PDB entry 4UEQ | X-ray diffraction, 1.70 A resolution | chains D and T

[Chain D]
Protein: Hydrogenase (nife) small subunit hyda
From: Desulfovibrio fructosivorans jj
Notes: EC 1.12.2.1
Reference sequence: E1K248 (E1K248_DESFR); residues 1-264 here correspond to UniProt positions 51-314 (UniProt number = residue number + 50)
Chain sequence (264 residues; numbered 1 to 264; the number before each row is that of its first residue):
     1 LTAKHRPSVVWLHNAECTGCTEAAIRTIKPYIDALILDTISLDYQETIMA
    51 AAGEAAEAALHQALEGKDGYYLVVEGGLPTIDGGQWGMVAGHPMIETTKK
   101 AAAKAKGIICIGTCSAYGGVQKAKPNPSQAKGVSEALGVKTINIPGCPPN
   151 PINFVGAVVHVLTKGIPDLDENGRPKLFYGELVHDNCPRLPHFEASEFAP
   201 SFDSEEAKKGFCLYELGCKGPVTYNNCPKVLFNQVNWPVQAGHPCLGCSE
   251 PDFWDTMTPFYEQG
Unresolved in the structure: 1-2
Bound ions: 4Fe-4S cluster Fe site 1: Cys17, Cys20, Cys114, Cys147; 4Fe-4S cluster Fe site 2: His184, Cys187, Cys212, Cys218; 3Fe-4S cluster Fe: Cys227, Cys245, Cys248
Small-molecule neighbours:
  - 3Fe-4S cluster (F3S): Val183, Thr223, Asn225, Cys227, Phe232, Trp237, Pro238, Cys245, Leu246, Gly247, Cys248, Ser249
  - 4Fe-4S cluster (SF4), molecule 1: Glu16, Cys17, Thr18, Gly19, Cys20, Glu75, Gly112, Thr113, Cys114, Val120, Gly146, Cys147, Pro148
  - 4Fe-4S cluster (SF4), molecule 2: Val183, His184, Cys187, Arg189, Leu190, Phe193, Cys212, Leu213, Tyr214, Cys218, Gly220, Pro221, Val239

[Chain T]
Protein: Nickel-dependent hydrogenase large subunit
From: Desulfovibrio fructosivorans jj
Notes: EC 1.12.2.1
Reference sequence: E1K247 (E1K247_DESFR); aligned to UniProt positions 2-549 over residues 2-549 (the alignment contains insertions or deletions, so no single offset holds)
Chain sequence (564 residues; numbered -13 to 549; the number before each row is that of its first residue; numbers below 1 keep their minus sign (Ala-13 is residue -13)):
   -13 ASWSHPQFEKGASGAAESKPTPQSTFTGPIVVDPITRIEGHLRIMVEVEN
    37 GKVKDAWSSSQLFRGLEIILKGRDPRDAQHFTQRACGCCTYVHALASSRC
    87 VDDAVKVSIPANARMMRNLVMASQYLHDHLVHFYHLHALDWVDVTAALKA
   137 DPNKAAKLAASIAPARPGNSAKALKAVQDKLKAFVESGQLGIFTNAYFLG
   187 GHKAYYLPPEVDLIATAHYLEALHMQVKAASAMAILGGKNPHTQFTVVGG
   237 CSNYQGLTKDPLANYLALSKEVCQFVNECYIPDLLAVAGFYKDWGGIGGT
   287 SNYLAFGEFATDDSSPEKHLATSQFPSGVITGRDLGKVDNVDLGAIYEDV
   337 KYSWYAPGGDGKHPYDGVTDPKYTKLDDKDHYSWMKAPRYKGKAMEVGPL
   387 ARTFIAYAKGQPDFKKVVDMVLGKLSVPATALHSTLGRTAARGIETAIVC
   437 ANMEKWIKEMADSGAKDNTLCAKWEMPEESKGVGLADAPRGALSHWIRIK
   487 GKKIDNFQLVVPSTWNLGPRGAQGDKSPVEEALIGTPIADPKRPVEILRT
   537 VHAFDPC
   543 CIACGVH
Unresolved in the structure: -13 to 5
Construct notes: expression tag (-13 to 1); engineered mutation Cys74 (Val in E1K247); microheterogeneity Cys543 (Cys in E1K247)
Modified positions: Cys543 (s-mercaptocysteine; CSS)
Cystine bridges: Cys259-Cys436
Bound ions: Mg2+ site 1: Glu53, Leu495, His549; Ca2+: Glu53, Leu495, His549; Ni2+: Cys72, Cys74, Cys75, Cys546 (together with hydrosulfuric acid); carbonmonoxide-(dicyano) iron Fe: Cys75, Cys543, Cys546 (together with hydrosulfuric acid); Mg2+ site 2 near Asn181 (its only coordinating residue here)
Small-molecule neighbours:
  - : Glu53, Glu334, Lys372, Gln494, Leu495, Val496, His549
  - carbonmonoxide-(dicyano) iron (FCO): Cys72, Cys75, Val78, His79, Ala474, Pro475, Arg476, Leu479, Val497, Pro498, Ser499, Cys543, Cys543, Cys546
  - hydrosulfuric acid: Cys72, Cys74, Cys75, Thr76, Arg476, Cys543, Cys546

[Interface between chain D and chain T]
Residue-residue contacts (171; chain D residue first):
  His5(D) - Gln175(T)  hydrogen bond
  Arg6(D) - Phe170(T)
  Arg6(D) - Ser173(T)  hydrogen bond
  Arg6(D) - Gln175(T)  hydrogen bond (backbone-side chain)
  His13(D) - His27(T)  hydrogen bond (backbone-side chain)
  Asn14(D) - His27(T)  hydrogen bond (backbone-side chain)
  Asn14(D) - Leu48(T)
  Ala15(D) - Leu48(T)  hydrophobic
  Glu16(D) - Glu25(T)
  Glu16(D) - His27(T)  salt bridge
  Glu16(D) - Arg50(T)
  Glu16(D) - Ala545(T)
  Cys17(D) - Glu25(T)
  Cys17(D) - Arg50(T)
  Cys17(D) - Arg70(T)
  Cys17(D) - Cys72(T)
  Cys17(D) - Gly73(T)  hydrogen bond (backbone-backbone)
  Cys17(D) - His228(T)  hydrogen bond
  Thr18(D) - Glu25(T)  hydrogen bond
  Gly19(D) - Gly73(T)
  Gly19(D) - Pro227(T)
  Glu22(D) - Gly73(T)
  Glu22(D) - Cys74(T)  hydrogen bond
  Glu22(D) - His113(T)
  Glu22(D) - Pro227(T)
  Ala23(D) - Pro227(T)
  Ile25(D) - Gln212(T)  hydrogen bond (backbone-side chain)
  Ile25(D) - Val213(T)
  Arg26(D) - His113(T)  hydrogen bond
  Arg26(D) - Gln212(T)  hydrogen bond
  Arg26(D) - Val213(T)
  Arg26(D) - Ala216(T)
  Arg26(D) - Asn226(T)  hydrogen bond
  Arg26(D) - Pro227(T)
  Ile28(D) - Val213(T)  hydrophobic
  Tyr31(D) - His210(T)
  Tyr31(D) - Val213(T)  hydrophobic
  Ile32(D) - Leu209(T)  hydrophobic
  Asp33(D) - Leu209(T)
  Asp33(D) - His210(T)  salt bridge
  Ile36(D) - Phe170(T)
  Leu37(D) - Phe170(T)  hydrophobic
  Ser41(D) - Gln175(T)
  Leu42(D) - Gly177(T)
  Leu42(D) - Ile178(T)  hydrogen bond (backbone-backbone)
  Asp43(D) - Gly177(T)
  Glu46(D) - Thr22(T)
  Glu46(D) - Arg23(T)  hydrogen bond (backbone-backbone)
  Glu46(D) - His27(T)  salt bridge
  Thr47(D) - Arg23(T)
  Thr47(D) - Ile24(T)
  Thr47(D) - Leu122(T)
  Ile48(D) - Arg23(T)
  Met49(D) - Thr22(T)
  Met49(D) - Arg23(T)  hydrogen bond (backbone-side chain)
  Met49(D) - Ile178(T)
  Ala50(D) - Arg23(T)  hydrogen bond (backbone-side chain)
  Ala50(D) - Leu125(T)  hydrophobic
  Ala50(D) - Ile178(T)  hydrogen bond (backbone-backbone)
  Ala50(D) - Ala182(T)  hydrophobic
  Ala51(D) - Thr22(T)  hydrogen bond (backbone-side chain)
  Ala51(D) - Thr180(T)
  Ala51(D) - Asn181(T)
  Ala52(D) - Val18(T)  hydrophobic
  Ala52(D) - Pro20(T)
  Ala52(D) - Thr22(T)
  Ala52(D) - Tyr183(T)  hydrogen bond (backbone-side chain)
  Ala52(D) - Leu534(T)  hydrophobic
  Gly53(D) - Val18(T)
  Gly53(D) - Asp19(T)
  Gly53(D) - Pro20(T)  hydrogen bond (backbone-backbone)
  Ala55(D) - Asn181(T)  hydrogen bond (backbone-side chain)
  Ala55(D) - Tyr183(T)  hydrophobic
  Ala58(D) - Asn181(T)
  Ala59(D) - Asn181(T)
  Gln62(D) - Thr180(T)
  Gln62(D) - Asn181(T)  hydrogen bond
  Asp82(D) - Tyr359(T)
  Gln85(D) - Tyr359(T)
  Trp86(D) - Gln47(T)
  Trp86(D) - Leu48(T)
  Trp86(D) - Phe49(T)  hydrogen bond (backbone-backbone)
  Trp86(D) - Pro357(T)  hydrophobic
  Trp86(D) - Tyr359(T)
  Trp86(D) - Trp370(T)  hydrophobic
  Gly87(D) - Gln47(T)
  Gly87(D) - Leu48(T)
  Met88(D) - Gln47(T)  hydrogen bond (backbone-backbone)
  Met88(D) - Tyr359(T)
  Met88(D) - Leu362(T)  hydrophobic
  Val89(D) - Asp19(T)
  Val89(D) - Pro20(T)  hydrophobic
  Val89(D) - His27(T)
  Ala90(D) - Asp19(T)  hydrogen bond (backbone-side chain)
  Gly91(D) - Asp19(T)
  Gly91(D) - Leu362(T)
  Met94(D) - His27(T)
  Val120(D) - Leu52(T)  hydrophobic
  Val120(D) - Ile55(T)
  Gln121(D) - Arg50(T)
  Gln121(D) - Ile55(T)
  Ala123(D) - Ile55(T)
  Ala123(D) - Arg59(T)
  Lys124(D) - Ile55(T)
  Lys124(D) - Arg59(T)  hydrogen bond (backbone-side chain)
  Pro125(D) - Ile54(T)  hydrophobic
  Pro125(D) - Ile55(T)
  Pro127(D) - Arg50(T)
  Pro127(D) - Ile54(T)  hydrophobic
  Pro127(D) - Ile55(T)
  Cys147(D) - Arg70(T)  hydrogen bond (backbone-side chain)
  Cys147(D) - Lys225(T)
  Cys147(D) - His228(T)
  Pro148(D) - Pro227(T)
  Pro148(D) - His228(T)
  Phe202(D) - Val233(T)  hydrophobic
  Phe202(D) - Ser238(T)
  Phe202(D) - Tyr240(T)  hydrogen bond (backbone-side chain)
  Asp203(D) - Tyr240(T)
  Asp203(D) - Cys457(T)
  Asp203(D) - Lys459(T)
  Ala207(D) - Tyr240(T)
  Lys208(D) - Tyr240(T)
  Lys208(D) - Asn454(T)
  Phe232(D) - Lys225(T)
  Asn233(D) - Ala216(T)
  Asn233(D) - Ser217(T)  hydrogen bond (backbone-side chain)
  Asn233(D) - Ala220(T)
  Asn233(D) - Lys225(T)
  Asn233(D) - Asn226(T)  hydrogen bond (side chain-backbone)
  Gln234(D) - Ser217(T)
  Val235(D) - Ser217(T)
  Val235(D) - Ala220(T)  hydrophobic
  Val235(D) - Ile221(T)
  Asn236(D) - Ala220(T)  hydrogen bond (side chain-backbone)
  Asn236(D) - Ile221(T)  hydrogen bond (side chain-backbone)
  Asn236(D) - Gly224(T)
  Trp237(D) - Gly224(T)  hydrogen bond (backbone-backbone)
  Pro238(D) - Lys225(T)
  Pro238(D) - Gln230(T)
  Gln240(D) - Gln241(T)  hydrogen bond
  Ala241(D) - Gly224(T)
  Ala241(D) - Ser238(T)  hydrogen bond (backbone-side chain)
  Ala241(D) - Asn239(T)  hydrogen bond (backbone-backbone)
  Gly242(D) - Ser238(T)
  His243(D) - His66(T)
  His243(D) - Gln230(T)
  His243(D) - Thr232(T)
  His243(D) - Val233(T)
  His243(D) - Ser238(T)
  Pro244(D) - Gln230(T)  hydrogen bond (backbone-side chain)
  Cys245(D) - Gln230(T)
  Leu246(D) - His66(T)
  Leu246(D) - Gln230(T)
  Trp254(D) - Arg59(T)  hydrogen bond (backbone-side chain)
  Trp254(D) - His66(T)
  Trp254(D) - Phe67(T)  hydrophobic
  Trp254(D) - Arg70(T)
  Asp255(D) - Arg59(T)  salt bridge
  Thr258(D) - Arg59(T)
  Thr258(D) - Asp63(T)
  Pro259(D) - Asp60(T)
  Pro259(D) - Asp63(T)
  Phe260(D) - Asp63(T)  hydrogen bond (backbone-side chain)
  Phe260(D) - His66(T)
  Phe260(D) - Phe67(T)  hydrophobic
  Tyr261(D) - Arg62(T)
  Tyr261(D) - Gln65(T)  hydrogen bond
  Tyr261(D) - His66(T)  hydrogen bond
  Tyr261(D) - Thr232(T)
  Glu262(D) - Arg62(T)  salt bridge
Also at the interface, not in a pair above, chain D (84 interface residues in all): Lys4, Thr27, Tyr44, Gln45, Glu54, Ala56, Pro79, Ser128
Also at the interface, not in a pair above, chain T (77 interface residues in all): Gly26, Arg29, Gly51, Ala71, His121, Phe179, Leu206, Phe231, Asn250, Lys528

[Summary]
84 residues of chain D face 77 of chain T across their interface, with 42 hydrogen bonds and 5 salt bridges.
Polar contacts include Glu16(D)-His27(T), Asp33(D)-His210(T) and Glu46(D)-His27(T). Chain D binds 4Fe-4S
cluster and 3Fe-4S cluster.
Here chain D is Hydrogenase (nife) small subunit hyda and chain T is Nickel-dependent hydrogenase large
subunit, both from Desulfovibrio fructosivorans jj. Entry 4UEQ (Structure of the V74C large subunit mutant of
D. fructosovorans NiFe- hydrogenase) was determined by X-ray diffraction (same publication as 4UD2, 4UD6,
4UE2, 4UE6 and 4UEW).
